Entry 2V7K (X-ray diffraction, 1.70 A resolution); this record covers chain A.

[Chain A]
Molecule: PRNB
Source organism: Pseudomonas fluorescens
Reference sequence: P95481 (P95481_PSEFL); numbering as in UniProt (aligned over 1-361)
Chain sequence (361 residues; row label = number of the first residue in the row):
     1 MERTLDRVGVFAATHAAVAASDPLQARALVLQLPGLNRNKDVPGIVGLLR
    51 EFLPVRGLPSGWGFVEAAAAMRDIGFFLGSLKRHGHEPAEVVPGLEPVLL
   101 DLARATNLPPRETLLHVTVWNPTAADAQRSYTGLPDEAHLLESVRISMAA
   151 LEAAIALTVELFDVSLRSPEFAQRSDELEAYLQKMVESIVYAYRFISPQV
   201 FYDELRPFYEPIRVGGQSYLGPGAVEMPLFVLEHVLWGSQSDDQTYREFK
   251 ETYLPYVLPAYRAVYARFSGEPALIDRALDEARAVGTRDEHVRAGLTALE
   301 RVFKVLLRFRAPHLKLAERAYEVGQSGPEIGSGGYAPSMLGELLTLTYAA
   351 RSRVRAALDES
Not modelled in the structure: 1-3, 324-335, 360-361
Construct notes: engineered mutation Ser-21 (Cys in P95481), Ser-60 (Cys in P95481), Ser-175 (Cys in P95481)
Bound ions: heme Fe: His-313 (together with D-tryptophan)
Ligand contacts:
  - D-tryptophan (DTR): Leu-114, Leu-140, Val-144, Phe-201, Tyr-209, Pro-222, Gly-223, Ala-224, Val-225, His-313
  - heme (HEM): Leu-140, Ser-143, Val-144, Ser-147, Met-185, Ser-188, Ile-189, Ala-192, Ile-196, Phe-201, Ala-224, Val-225, Met-227, Leu-229, Phe-249, Tyr-253, Phe-309, Arg-310, His-313, Leu-316, Ala-317, Ala-320, Tyr-321, Pro-337, Met-339, Leu-340, Leu-343
Curated features (UniProtKB/Swiss-Prot):
  - binding site (substrate): Pro-222 to Val-225, Tyr-321, Ser-332
  - binding site (heme): His-313
  - mutagenesis: His-313 (H313A: Loss of synthase activity), Tyr-321 (Y321F: Loss of synthase activity), Ser-332 (S332A: Loss of synthase activity)

[In short]
Ligands of chain A: heme and D-tryptophan. UniProt lists 6 substrate-binding residues, heme-binding residue
His-313 and 3 mutagenesis sites.
Chain A is PRNB (Pseudomonas fluorescens); the structure, PrnB D-tryptophan complex, was determined by X-ray
diffraction (same publication as 2V7I, 2V7J, 2V7L and 2V7M).
